Entry 7VNC (electron microscopy, 3.70 A resolution); this record covers chains C and V of the 4 polymer chains in the assembly.

== Chain C ==
Protein: Spike glycoprotein
From: Severe acute respiratory syndrome coronavirus 2
Reference sequence: P0DTC2 (SPIKE_SARS2); residues 14-1208 here = UniProt positions 14-1208
Chain sequence (1226 residues; numbered 14 to 1239; the number before each row is that of its first residue):
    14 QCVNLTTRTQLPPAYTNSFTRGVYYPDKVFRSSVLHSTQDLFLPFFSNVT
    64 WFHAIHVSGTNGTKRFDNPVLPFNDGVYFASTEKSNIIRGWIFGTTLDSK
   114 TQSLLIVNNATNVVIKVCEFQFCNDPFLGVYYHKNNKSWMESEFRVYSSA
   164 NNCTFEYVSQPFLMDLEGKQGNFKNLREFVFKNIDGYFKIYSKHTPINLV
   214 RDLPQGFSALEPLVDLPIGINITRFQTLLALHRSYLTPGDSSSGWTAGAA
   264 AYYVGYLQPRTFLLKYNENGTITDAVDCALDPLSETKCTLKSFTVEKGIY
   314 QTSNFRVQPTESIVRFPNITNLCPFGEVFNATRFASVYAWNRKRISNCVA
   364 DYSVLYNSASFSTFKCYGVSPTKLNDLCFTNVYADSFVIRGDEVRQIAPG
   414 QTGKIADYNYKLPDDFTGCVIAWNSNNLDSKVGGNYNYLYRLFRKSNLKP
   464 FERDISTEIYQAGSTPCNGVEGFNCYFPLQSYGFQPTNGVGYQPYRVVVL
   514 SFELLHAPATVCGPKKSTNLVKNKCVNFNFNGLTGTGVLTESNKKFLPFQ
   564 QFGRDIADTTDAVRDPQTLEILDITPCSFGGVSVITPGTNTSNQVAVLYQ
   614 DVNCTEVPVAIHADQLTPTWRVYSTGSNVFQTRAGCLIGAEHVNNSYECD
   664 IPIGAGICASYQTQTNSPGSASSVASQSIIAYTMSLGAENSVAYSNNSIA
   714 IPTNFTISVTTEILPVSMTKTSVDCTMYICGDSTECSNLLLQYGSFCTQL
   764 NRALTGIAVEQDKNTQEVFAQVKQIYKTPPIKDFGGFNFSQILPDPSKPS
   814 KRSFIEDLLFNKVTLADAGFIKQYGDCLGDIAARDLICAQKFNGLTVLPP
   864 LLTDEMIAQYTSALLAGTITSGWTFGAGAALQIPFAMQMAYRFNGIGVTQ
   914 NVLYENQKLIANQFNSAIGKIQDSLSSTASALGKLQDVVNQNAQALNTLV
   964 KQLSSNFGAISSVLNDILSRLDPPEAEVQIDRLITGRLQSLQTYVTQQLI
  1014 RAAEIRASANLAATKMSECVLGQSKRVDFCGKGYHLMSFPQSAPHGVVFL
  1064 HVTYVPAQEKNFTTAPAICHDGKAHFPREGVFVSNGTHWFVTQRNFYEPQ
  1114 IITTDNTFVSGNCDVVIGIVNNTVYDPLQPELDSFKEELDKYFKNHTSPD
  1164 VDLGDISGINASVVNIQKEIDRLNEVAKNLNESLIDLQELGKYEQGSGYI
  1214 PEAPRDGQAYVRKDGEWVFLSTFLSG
Not modelled in the structure: 252-255, 621-640, 676-689, 828-852, 1147-1239
Construct notes: engineered mutation G682 (Arg in P0DTC2), S683 (Arg in P0DTC2), S685 (Arg in P0DTC2), P986 (Lys in P0DTC2), P987 (Val in P0DTC2); expression tag (1209-1239)
Disulfide bonds: C131-C166, C291-C301, C379-C432, C391-C525, C480-C488, C538-C590, C617-C649, C738-C760, C1032-C1043
Covalent attachments: N-acetylglucosamine (NAG) linked to N165, N331, N343, N709, N717, N801, N1074, N1098, N1134
UniProt features mapped onto this chain:
  - region: N280 to C301 (Putative superantigen), R403 to D405 (Integrin-binding motif), N448 to F456 (Immunodominant HLA epitope recognized by the CD8+), P681, A684 (Putative superantigen), S816 to Y837 (Fusion peptide 1), K835 to F855 (Fusion peptide 2), D1163 to E1202 (Heptad repeat 2)
  - site: R815, S816 (Cleavage)
  - glycosylation: N17 (N-linked (GlcNAc...) (complex) asparagine), N61 (N-linked (GlcNAc...) (hybrid) asparagine), N74 (N-linked (GlcNAc...) (complex) asparagine), N122 (N-linked (GlcNAc...) (hybrid) asparagine), N149 (N-linked (GlcNAc...) (complex) asparagine), N165 (N-linked (GlcNAc...) (complex) asparagine), N234 (N-linked (GlcNAc...) (high mannose) asparagine), N282 (N-linked (GlcNAc...) (complex) asparagine), T323 (O-linked (GalNAc) threonine), S325 (O-linked (HexNAc...) serine), N331 (N-linked (GlcNAc...) (complex) asparagine), N343 (N-linked (GlcNAc...) (complex) asparagine), N603 (N-linked (GlcNAc...) (hybrid) asparagine), N616 (N-linked (GlcNAc...) (complex) asparagine), N657 (N-linked (GlcNAc...) (complex) asparagine), T676 (O-linked (GlcNAc...) threonine), T678 (O-linked (GlcNAc...) threonine), N709 (N-linked (GlcNAc...) (high mannose) asparagine), N717 (N-linked (GlcNAc...) (hybrid) asparagine), N801 (N-linked (GlcNAc...) (hybrid) asparagine) and 6 more in UniProt
  - natural variant: L18 (L18F: In strain: Beta/B.1.351, Gamma/P.1 and 1 more), T19 (T19I: In strain: Omicron/BQ.1.1, Omicron/XBB.1.5 and 1 more; T19R: In strain: Delta/B.1.617.2, Omicron/BA.2 and 4 more), T20 (T20N: In strain: Gamma/P.1), L24 to A27 (sequence variant, change not given here; In strain: Omicron/BA.2, Omicron/BA.2.12.1 and 6 more), P26 (P26S: In strain: Gamma/P.1), Q52 (Q52H: In strain: Omicron/EG.5.1), A67 (A67V: In strain: Eta/B.1.525, Omicron/BA.1), H69 to V70 (deletion: In strain: Alpha/B.1.1.7, Eta/B.1.525 and 5 more), G75 (G75V: In strain: Lambda/C.37), T76 (T76I: In strain: Lambda/C.37), D80 (D80A: In strain: Beta/B.1.351), V83 (V83A: In strain: Omicron/XBB.1.5, Omicron/EG.5.1), 80 further natural variant entries in UniProt
  - mutagenesis: H69 to V70 (Increased incorporation of cleaved spike into virions), N121 (N121Q: Partial loss of biliverdin affinity), R190 (R190K: Partial loss of biliverdin affinity), N234 (N234Q: Increased resistance to neutralizing antibodies), N331 (N331Q: Reduced viral infectivity), N343 (N343Q: Reduced viral infectivity), L452 (L452R: Increased resistance to neutralizing antibodies. Decreases HLA binding to NF9 epitope. Increased binding affinity to human ACE2), Y453 (Y453F: Decreased HLA binding to NF9 epitope. Increased binding affinity to human ACE2), A475 (A475V: Increased resistance to neutralizing antibodies), V483 (V483A: Increased resistance to neutralizing antibodies), E484 (E484D: Increased replication in human TMEM106B overexpressing cells), F490 (F490L: Increased resistance to neutralizing antibodies and human covalescent sera neutralization), 12 further mutagenesis entries in UniProt
What the authors report for this chain:
  - post-translational modification sites: N165
  - mutagenesis - A348S: decreased binding to n3113 (chain V)
  - mutagenesis - E484K, E484Q, N501Y: unchanged binding to n3113 (chain V)
  - mutagenesis - D614G (Kd 5.3 nM): unchanged binding to n3113.1-Fc

== Chain V ==
Protein: n3113
From: Homo sapiens
Chain sequence (118 residues; row label = number of the first residue in the row):
     1 EVQLVESGGGLVQPGGSLRLSCAASDFSFYDYEMSWVRQAPGKALEWIGS
    51 MYHSGRTYINPSLKSLVTISRDNSKNTLYLQMNSLRAEDTAMYYCVSNWA
   101 SGSTGDYWGQGTLVTVSS
Not modelled in the structure: 1, 118
Disulfide bonds: C22-C95

== Interface between chain C and chain V ==
Contacting residue pairs (27):
  R346(C) with L45(V); W99(V), hydrogen bond (side chain-backbone); G102(V); S103(V), hydrogen bond
  A348(C) with A100(V)
  S349(C) with Y32(V); A100(V), hydrogen bond (backbone-backbone)
  K444(C) with A44(V)
  Y449(C) with W47(V), hydrogen bond (backbone-side chain)
  N450(C) with L45(V), hydrogen bond (side chain-backbone); W47(V), hydrogen bond (backbone-side chain)
  L452(C) with Y52(V); Y58(V), hydrophobic
  I468(C) with Y32(V), hydrophobic
  T470(C) with Y52(V); S54(V), hydrogen bond (backbone-side chain); R56(V), hydrogen bond (backbone-side chain)
  E471(C) with S54(V); R56(V), hydrogen bond (backbone-side chain)
  I472(C) with R56(V)
  E484(C) with R56(V), salt bridge
  P491(C) with R56(V)
  L492(C) with Y52(V), hydrophobic; R56(V); Y58(V)
  Q493(C) with Y58(V)
  S494(C) with Y58(V), hydrogen bond (backbone-side chain)
Other interface residues (no listed pair), chain C (17 interface residues in all): F490
Other interface residues (no listed pair), chain V (16 interface residues in all): E46, H53, N60, K64
The authors on this interface:
  - hot spots on chain C (mutagenesis) - R346E, R346L, R346W: abolished binding to another copy of this molecule
  - hot spots on chain C (mutagenesis) - L452R (over 90%): decreased binding to another copy of this molecule
  - hot spots on chain C (mutagenesis) - L452Q: increased binding to another copy of this molecule

== Summary ==
17 residues of chain C and 16 residues of chain V are in contact, with 10 hydrogen bonds and 1 salt bridge.
Polar pairs include E484(C)-R56(V), R346(C)-W99(V) and R346(C)-S103(V). From the paper: R346E, R346L and R346W
of chain C abolish binding to another copy of this molecule; a modification site at N165(C); 10 substitutions
were tested in all.
Chain C is Spike glycoprotein (Severe acute respiratory syndrome coronavirus 2) and chain V is n3113 (Homo
sapiens); the structure, Structure of the SARS-CoV-2 spike glycoprotein in complex with a human single domain
antibody n3113 (UDD-state ..., was determined by electron microscopy, deposited together with 7VNB, 7VND and
7VNE.
